PDB entry 5ZVS | electron microscopy, 3.80 A resolution | chains I and 2 of the 12 polymer chains in the assembly

== Chain I ==
Molecule: VP3
From: Grass carp reovirus
UniProtKB: Q9E3V8 (Q9E3V8_9REOV); residue numbers follow UniProt; this construct covers 1-1214
Amino-acid sequence (1214 residues; numbered 1 to 1214; the number before each row is that of its first residue):
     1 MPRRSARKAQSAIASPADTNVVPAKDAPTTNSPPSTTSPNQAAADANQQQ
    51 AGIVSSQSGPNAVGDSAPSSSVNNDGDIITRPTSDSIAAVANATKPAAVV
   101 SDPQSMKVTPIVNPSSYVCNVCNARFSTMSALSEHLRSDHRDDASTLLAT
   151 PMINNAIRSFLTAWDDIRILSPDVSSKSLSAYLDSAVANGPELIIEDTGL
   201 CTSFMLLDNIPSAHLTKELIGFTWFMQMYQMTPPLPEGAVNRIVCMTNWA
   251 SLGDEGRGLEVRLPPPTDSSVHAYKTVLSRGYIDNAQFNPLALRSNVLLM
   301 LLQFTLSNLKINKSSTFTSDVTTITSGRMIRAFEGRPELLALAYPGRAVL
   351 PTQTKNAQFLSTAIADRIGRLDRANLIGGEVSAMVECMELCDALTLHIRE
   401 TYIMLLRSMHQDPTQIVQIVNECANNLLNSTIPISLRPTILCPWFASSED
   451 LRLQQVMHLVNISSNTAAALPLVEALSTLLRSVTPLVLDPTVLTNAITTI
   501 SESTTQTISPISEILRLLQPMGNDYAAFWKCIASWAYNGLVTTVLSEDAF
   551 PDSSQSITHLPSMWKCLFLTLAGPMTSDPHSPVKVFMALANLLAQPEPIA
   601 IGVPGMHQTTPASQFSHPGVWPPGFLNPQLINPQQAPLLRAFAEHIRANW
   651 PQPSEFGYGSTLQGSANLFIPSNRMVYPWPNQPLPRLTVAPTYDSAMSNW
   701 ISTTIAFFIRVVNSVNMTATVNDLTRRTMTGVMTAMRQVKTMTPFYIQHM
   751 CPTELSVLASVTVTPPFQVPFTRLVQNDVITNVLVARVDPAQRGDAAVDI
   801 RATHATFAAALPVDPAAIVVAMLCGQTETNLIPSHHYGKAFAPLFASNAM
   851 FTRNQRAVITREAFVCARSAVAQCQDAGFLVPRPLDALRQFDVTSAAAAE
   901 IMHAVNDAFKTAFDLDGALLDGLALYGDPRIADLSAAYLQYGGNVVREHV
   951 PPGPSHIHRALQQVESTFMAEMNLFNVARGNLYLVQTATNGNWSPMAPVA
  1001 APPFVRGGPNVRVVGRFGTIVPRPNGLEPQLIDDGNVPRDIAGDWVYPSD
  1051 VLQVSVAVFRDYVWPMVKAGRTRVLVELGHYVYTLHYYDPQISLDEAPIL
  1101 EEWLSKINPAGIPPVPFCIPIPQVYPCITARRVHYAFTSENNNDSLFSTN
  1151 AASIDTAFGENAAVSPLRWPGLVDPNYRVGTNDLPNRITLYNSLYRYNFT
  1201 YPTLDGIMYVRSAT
Disordered / not traced: 1-149, 334-336, 1212-1214

== Chain 2 ==
Molecule: VP2
From: Grass carp reovirus
UniProtKB: Q9E3V9 (Q9E3V9_9REOV); numbering as in UniProt (aligned over 1-1274)
Amino-acid sequence (1274 residues; numbered 1 to 1274; the number before each row is that of its first residue):
     1 MEELFNALPQPLQQLSLALAGEIPLTDHIFEQAASTWHVQPRSLTYKLLD
    51 HIPFATPVVVPPSIYHSLDWSKCFAVNQDRVERIPTIDNPDDVYVPNSDI
   101 GPLLTSLHTIPDYGFLHPTIENDATTLRAERARCASTFYKIASSQARQVK
   151 LDPIRMLGFLLLVQARPRVPSGLVTDQPTRRDPTLSPALHAIWQVMQYYK
   201 VAGVYYAPALVVPSGAIWWIPPPGKRNVVSVQYLLTDLISLAILAHMTDM
   251 SPTLELTGVLMYLRAASSHSYAYTLLQMKSVFPALSLRSMYRNKGFGGKA
   301 PAIEWTEPRSKYKFRWTGVTQLHDGLRPRSPSMDVPTLETLAKYELVDIG
   351 HTIIRERNAHPQHNHDSVRFVRDVMALTSGMYLVRQPTMSVLREYSQVPD
   401 IKDPIPPSAWTGPIGNVRYLLPSVQGPARHLYDTWRAAARQIAQDPQWHD
   451 PLNQAIMRAQYVTARGGSSASLKFALKVTGIVLPEYDDSKVKKSSKIYQA
   501 AQIARIAFMLLIAAIHAEVTMGIRNQVQRRARSIMPLNVIQQAISAPHTL
   551 VANYINKHMNLSTTSGSVVTDKVIPLILYASTPPNTVVNVDIKACDASIT
   601 YNYFLSVICGAMHEGFEVGNADAAFMGVPSTIVSDRRSPVAPYSRPISGL
   651 QTMVQHLADLYAAGFRYSVSDAFSSGNKFSFPTSTFPSGSTATSTEHTAN
   701 NSTMMEYFLNVHAPSHVKSASLKRILTDMTIQRNYVCQGDDGILLLPHEA
   751 ASKISADDMNELLTCLRDYGQLFGWNYDIDWSDTAEYLKLYALMGCRIPN
   801 TSRHPPVGKEYAAPQTDEIWPSLIDIVIGHHLNGVTDVLNWREWLRFSWA
   851 FACYSSRGGYTNPRGQSFSAQYPWWTFVYLGIPPILLPGQTPFIHSCYMP
   901 PGDQGMFSILNGWRDWLISHASTTLPPLRHNHPVWGLSDVPSLLSQFGVY
   951 AGYHAAQHYRRPKPAPETASSDSINQITSDLTEYLFYDSALKARVMKGRY
  1001 NWERLSSSLSLNVGSRVPSLFDVPGKWVAAGRDAEKPPPSSVEDMFTSLN
  1051 RCIRRPTHSFSRLLELYLRVHVALGESIPLAIDPDVPQVAGADPANDDHW
  1101 FKYTCLGDIPSATRNYFGESLFVGRVVSGLDVEAVDATLLRLKILGAPPE
  1151 AFIAVLNGIGMSDSEAHQIAGRISLANAQLVQIARVVHLSIPSSWMTLNT
  1201 GPYIHHHAYDFKPGITQPSAKSRDKSIWMSPILKLLCTSYAMTVAGPVRT
  1251 SIVTEIDGSAAALSGNLRVWMRDV
Disordered / not traced: 1-2, 526-537, 560-567, 688-693, 1274
Covalently attached groups: covalent link Lys-496/Tyr-498
Reported in the primary citation:
  - conformationally variable residues (order/disorder transition): Asp-488 to Lys-492, Asn-560 to Ser-567, Ser-688 to Thr-693, Lys-963 to Ser-979

== How chain I and chain 2 interact ==
Contacting residue pairs - 7 pairs, chain I then chain 2:
  Pro-151(I) / Arg-1268(2)
  Asn-155(I) / Ser-1010(2)  hydrogen bond
  Arg-158(I) / Leu-1009(2)  hydrogen bond (side chain-backbone)
  Ser-159(I) / Leu-1009(2)
  Thr-507(I) / Lys-1143(2)
  Arg-516(I) / Pro-1148(2)
  Arg-516(I) / Pro-1149(2)
Also at the interface, not in a pair above, chain I (7 interface residues in all): Met-152
Also at the interface, not in a pair above, chain 2 (7 interface residues in all): Gly-1146

== Overview ==
The chain I/chain 2 interface involves 7 residues from each chain; the contacts include 2 hydrogen bonds.
Polar pairs include Asn-155(I)/Ser-1010(2) and Arg-158(I)/Leu-1009(2). The paper reports conformational
variability at Asp-488(2), Asn-560(2) and Ser-688(2) among others.
Here chain I is VP3 and chain 2 is VP2, both from Grass carp reovirus. Entry 5ZVS (Structure of RNA polymerase
complex and genome within a dsRNA virus provides insights into the mechanisms ...) was determined by electron
microscopy, deposited together with 5ZVT.
